5DJ8 - chains A and B of the 3 polymer chains in the assembly; structure by X-ray diffraction, 2.40 A resolution.

# Chain A
Name: Ig gamma-1 chain C region
Source organism: Homo sapiens
Reference sequence: P01857 (IGHG1_HUMAN); residues 221-447 here correspond to UniProt positions 104-330 (UniProt number = residue number - 117)
Amino-acid sequence (227 residues; numbered 221 to 447; the number before each row is that of its first residue):
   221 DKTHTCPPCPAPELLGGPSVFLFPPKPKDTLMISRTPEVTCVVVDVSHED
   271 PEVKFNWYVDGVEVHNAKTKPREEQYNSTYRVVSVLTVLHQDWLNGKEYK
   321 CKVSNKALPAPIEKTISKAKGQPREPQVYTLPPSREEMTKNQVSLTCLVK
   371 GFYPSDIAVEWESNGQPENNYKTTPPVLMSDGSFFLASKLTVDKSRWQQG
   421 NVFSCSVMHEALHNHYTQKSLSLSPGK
Not modelled in the structure: 221-236, 445-447
Differences from the reference sequence: variant Glu356 (Asp239 in P01857), Met358 (Leu241 in P01857); engineered mutation Met399 (Asp282 in P01857), Ala407 (Tyr290 in P01857)
Disulfide bonds: Cys261-Cys321, Cys367-Cys425
Covalent attachments: glycan linked to Asn297
Curated features (UniProtKB/Swiss-Prot):
  - glycosylation: Asn297 (N-linked (GlcNAc...) (complex) asparagine)

# Chain B
Name: Ig gamma-1 chain C region
Source organism: Homo sapiens
Reference sequence: P01857 (IGHG1_HUMAN); residues 221-447 here correspond to UniProt positions 104-330 (UniProt number = residue number - 117)
Amino-acid sequence (240 residues; each row starts with the number of its first residue):
   208 HHHHHHHHSGSGSDKTHTCPPCPAPELLGGPSVFLFPPKPKDTLEASRTP
   258 EVTCVVVDVSHEDPEVKFNWYVDGVEVHNAKTKPREEQYNSTYRVVSVLT
   308 VLHQDWLNGKEYKCKVSNKALPAPIEKTISKAKGQPREPQVYTLPPSREE
   358 MTKNQVSLVCLVKGFYPSDIAVEWESNGQPENNYKTTPPVLDSDGSFFLY
   408 SILTVDKSRWQQGNVFSCSVMHEALHNAYTQKSLSLSPGK
Not modelled in the structure: 208-236, 444-447
Differences from the reference sequence: expression tag (208-220); engineered mutation Glu252 (Met135 in P01857), Ala253 (Ile136 in P01857), Val366 (Thr249 in P01857), Ile409 (Lys292 in P01857), Ala435 (His318 in P01857); variant Glu356 (Asp239 in P01857), Met358 (Leu241 in P01857)
Disulfide bonds: Cys261-Cys321, Cys367-Cys425
Covalent attachments: glycan linked to Asn297
Curated features (UniProtKB/Swiss-Prot):
  - glycosylation: Asn297 (N-linked (GlcNAc...) (complex) asparagine)

# Chain A / chain B interface
Pairs across the interface (37; chain A residue first):
  Gln347(A) with Lys360(B)
  Tyr349(A) with Ser354(B); Glu356(B); Glu357(B); Lys360(B)
  Leu351(A) with Pro352(B); Ser354(B)
  Pro352(A) with Leu351(B)
  Ser354(A) with Tyr349(B); Leu351(B)
  Glu356(A) with Tyr349(B)
  Glu357(A) with Tyr349(B)
  Lys360(A) with Tyr349(B)
  Ser364(A) with Leu368(B); Lys370(B)
  Thr366(A) with Leu351(B); Tyr407(B), hydrogen bond
  Leu368(A) with Ile409(B), hydrophobic
  Lys370(A) with Ser364(B), hydrogen bond; Ile409(B); Thr411(B), hydrogen bond
  Asn390(A) with Ser400(B)
  Lys392(A) with Leu398(B); Asp399(B); Phe405(B)
  Thr394(A) with Thr394(B)
  Val397(A) with Thr394(B)
  Leu398(A) with Lys392(B)
  Met399(A) with Lys392(B)
  Phe405(A) with Lys392(B); Thr394(B); Ile409(B), hydrophobic
  Ala407(A) with Tyr407(B), hydrophobic
  Lys409(A) with Leu368(B); Asp399(B), salt bridge; Phe405(B); Tyr407(B)
Also at the interface, not in a pair above, chain A (27 interface residues in all): Thr350, Leu365, Thr393, Pro395, Ser400, Ser408
Also at the interface, not in a pair above, chain B (26 interface residues in all): Gln347, Thr350, Val366, Asn390, Thr393, Pro395, Val397

# In short
27 residues of chain A face 26 of chain B across their interface, with 3 hydrogen bonds and 1 salt bridge.
Polar contacts include Lys409(A)-Asp399(B), Thr366(A)-Tyr407(B) and Lys370(A)-Ser364(B).
Here chain A is Ig gamma-1 chain C region and chain B is Ig gamma-1 chain C region, both from Homo sapiens.
Entry 5DJ8 (Fc Heterodimer Design 7.7 D399M/Y407A + T366V/K409I) was determined by X-ray diffraction together
with 5DI8, 5DJ0, 5DJ2, 5DJ6, 5DJA, 5DJC and 10 further entries from the same study.
